PDB entry 3ICV | X-ray diffraction, 1.49 A resolution | chain A

Chain A:
Protein: Lipase B
From: Candida antarctica
Notes: EC 3.1.1.3
UniProt: P41365 (LIPB_CANAR); the construct has insertions or renumbered stretches relative to UniProt, so the offset changes along the chain: 1-33 = UniProt 308-340; 35-316 = UniProt 26-307
Amino-acid sequence (316 residues; numbered 1 to 316; the number before each row is that of its first residue):
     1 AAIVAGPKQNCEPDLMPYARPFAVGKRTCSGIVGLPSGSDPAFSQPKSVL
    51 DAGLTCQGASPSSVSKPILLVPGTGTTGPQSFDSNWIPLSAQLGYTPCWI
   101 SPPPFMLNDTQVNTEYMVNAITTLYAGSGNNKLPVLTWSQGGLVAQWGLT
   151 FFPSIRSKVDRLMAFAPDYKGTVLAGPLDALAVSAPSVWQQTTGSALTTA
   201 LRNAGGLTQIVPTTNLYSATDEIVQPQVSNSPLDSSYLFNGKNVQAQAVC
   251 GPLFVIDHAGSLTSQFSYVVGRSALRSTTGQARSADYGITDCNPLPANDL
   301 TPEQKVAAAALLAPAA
Unresolved in the structure: 1-5, 176-181, 300-316
Disulfide bonds: Cys-11/Cys-29, Cys-56/Cys-98, Cys-250/Cys-292
Residues lining bound ligands:
  - N-acetylglucosamine (NAG; 2-acetamido-2-deoxy-beta-D-glucopyranose), molecule 1: Pro-7, Pro-103, Pro-104, Asn-108
  - N-acetylglucosamine (NAG), molecule 2: Val-228, Ser-229, Leu-233
Swiss-Prot annotation at these positions:
  - active site: Ser-139, Asp-221, His-258
  - glycosylation: Asn-108 (N-linked (GlcNAc...) asparagine)
Reported in the primary citation:
  - self-association interface (contacts with another copy of this molecule); pairs are residue here / residue on that copy: Gln-9/Ser-184 (hydrogen bond)
  - conformationally variable residues: Gly-288

Overview:
Ligands of chain A: N-acetylglucosamine. UniProt lists 3 active-site residues. The paper reports
conformational variability at Gly-288; a self-association interface involving Gln-9 and Ser-184.
Chain A is Lipase B (Candida antarctica); the structure, Structural Consequences of a Circular Permutation on
Lipase B from Candida Antartica, was determined by X-ray diffraction, deposited together with 3ICW.
